6V9Z - chains A and B of the 4 polymer chains in the assembly; structure by electron microscopy, 3.35 A resolution.

# Chain A (and B)
Molecule: ABC-type bacteriocin transporter
From: Hungateiclostridium thermocellum (strain ATCC 27405 / DSM 1237 / JCM 9322 / NBRC 103400 / NCIMB 10682 / NRRL B-4536 / VPI 7372)
Notes: chain B of this document is another copy of the same molecule, construct and numbering; everything in this record applies to it too
Reference sequence: A3DCU1 (A3DCU1_HUNT2); residues 1-727 here = UniProt positions 1-727
Sequence (730 residues; each row starts with the number of its first residue; numbers below 1 keep their minus sign (Ser-2 is residue -2)):
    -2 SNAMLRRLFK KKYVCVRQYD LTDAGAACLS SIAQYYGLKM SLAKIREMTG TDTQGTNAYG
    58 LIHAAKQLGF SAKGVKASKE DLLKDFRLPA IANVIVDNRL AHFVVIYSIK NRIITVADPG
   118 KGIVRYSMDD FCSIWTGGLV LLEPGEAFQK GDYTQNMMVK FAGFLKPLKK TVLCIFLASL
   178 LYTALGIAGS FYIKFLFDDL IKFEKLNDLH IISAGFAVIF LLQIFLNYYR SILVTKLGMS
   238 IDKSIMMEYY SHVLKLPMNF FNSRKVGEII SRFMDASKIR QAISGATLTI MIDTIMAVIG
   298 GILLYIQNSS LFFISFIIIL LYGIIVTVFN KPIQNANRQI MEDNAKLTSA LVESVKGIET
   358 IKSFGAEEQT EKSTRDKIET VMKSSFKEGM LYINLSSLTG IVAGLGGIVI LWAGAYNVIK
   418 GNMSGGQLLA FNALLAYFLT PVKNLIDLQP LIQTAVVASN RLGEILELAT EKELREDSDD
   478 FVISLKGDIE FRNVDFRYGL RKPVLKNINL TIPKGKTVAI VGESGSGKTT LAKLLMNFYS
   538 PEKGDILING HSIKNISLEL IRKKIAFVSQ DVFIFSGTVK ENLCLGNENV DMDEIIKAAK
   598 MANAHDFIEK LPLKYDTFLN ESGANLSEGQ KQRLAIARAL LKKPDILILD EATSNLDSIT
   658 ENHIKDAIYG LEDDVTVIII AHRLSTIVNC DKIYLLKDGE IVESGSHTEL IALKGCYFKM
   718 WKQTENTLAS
Unresolved in the structure: -2 to 7, 723-727
Differences from the reference sequence: expression tag (-2 to 0); engineered mutation Ala21 (Cys in A3DCU1)
What the authors report for this chain:
  - catalytic residues: His99, Asp115
  - contacts within the chain: His99-Asp115 (hydrogen bond)
  - catalytic residues: Gln15 (proposed by the authors, not directly observed)
  - mutagenesis - C21A: abolished catalytic activity with CtA (proposed by the authors, not directly observed)
  - specificity-determining residues: Gly135 (proposed by the authors, not directly observed)
  - conformationally variable residues (domain motion, helix shift, loop rearrangement): Val91 to Ala98, Ser268, Ala342, Ser521, Asp654

# Interface between chain A and chain B
Pairs across the interface (163; chain A residue first):
  Asn95(A) - Leu610(B)
  Arg96(A) - Phe615(B)
  Tyr189(A) - Leu408(B)  hydrophobic
  Tyr189(A) - Trp409(B)
  Ile190(A) - Leu408(B)  hydrophobic
  Leu193(A) - Leu408(B)
  Leu193(A) - Ala412(B)  hydrophobic
  Phe194(A) - Phe194(B)  hydrophobic
  Phe194(A) - Gly422(B)
  Phe194(A) - Leu426(B)  hydrophobic
  Leu197(A) - Ile416(B)
  Ile198(A) - Ala412(B)  hydrophobic
  Ile198(A) - Val415(B)  hydrophobic
  Ile198(A) - Ile416(B)  hydrophobic
  Glu201(A) - Ile416(B)
  Leu203(A) - Tyr413(B)  hydrophobic
  Leu203(A) - Ile416(B)  hydrophobic
  Leu206(A) - Ile416(B)  hydrophobic
  Ser210(A) - Trp409(B)
  Phe213(A) - Ile405(B)
  Phe217(A) - Gly397(B)
  Phe217(A) - Ile398(B)
  Phe217(A) - Gly401(B)
  Phe217(A) - Leu402(B)
  Phe217(A) - Ile405(B)  hydrophobic
  Leu218(A) - Leu402(B)  hydrophobic
  Ile221(A) - Ile398(B)  hydrophobic
  Tyr225(A) - Met387(B)
  Tyr225(A) - Ile390(B)  hydrophobic
  Tyr225(A) - Asn391(B)
  Ser228(A) - Ile390(B)
  Ile229(A) - Met387(B)  hydrophobic
  Thr232(A) - Ile390(B)
  Lys233(A) - Phe383(B)
  Met236(A) - Met379(B)
  Met236(A) - Phe383(B)  hydrophobic
  Lys240(A) - Glu376(B)  salt bridge
  Met243(A) - Met379(B)  hydrophobic
  Met244(A) - Glu368(B)
  Met244(A) - Arg372(B)
  Met244(A) - Ile375(B)  hydrophobic
  Tyr247(A) - Leu348(B)  hydrophobic
  Tyr247(A) - Ser351(B)  hydrogen bond
  Tyr247(A) - Thr367(B)  hydrogen bond
  Tyr247(A) - Glu368(B)
  Tyr247(A) - Thr371(B)  hydrogen bond
  Ser248(A) - Glu368(B)
  Leu251(A) - Lys359(B)
  Leu251(A) - Glu364(B)
  Leu251(A) - Thr367(B)
  Leu253(A) - Lys359(B)  hydrogen bond (backbone-side chain)
  Pro254(A) - Lys359(B)
  Met255(A) - Glu356(B)
  Met255(A) - Lys359(B)
  Phe258(A) - Ile355(B)  hydrophobic
  Val263(A) - Val352(B)  hydrophobic
  Val263(A) - Lys353(B)
  Ile267(A) - Val349(B)  hydrophobic
  Phe270(A) - Leu348(B)  hydrophobic
  Leu348(A) - Tyr247(B)  hydrophobic
  Leu348(A) - Phe270(B)  hydrophobic
  Val349(A) - Ile267(B)  hydrophobic
  Glu350(A) - Phe570(B)
  Glu350(A) - Phe572(B)
  Glu350(A) - Ser573(B)  hydrogen bond
  Ser351(A) - Tyr247(B)  hydrogen bond
  Val352(A) - Val263(B)  hydrophobic
  Lys353(A) - Val263(B)
  Ile355(A) - Phe258(B)  hydrophobic
  Glu356(A) - Met255(B)
  Glu356(A) - Lys530(B)  salt bridge
  Glu356(A) - Phe535(B)
  Thr357(A) - Arg635(B)
  Lys359(A) - Leu251(B)
  Lys359(A) - Leu253(B)  hydrogen bond (side chain-backbone)
  Lys359(A) - Pro254(B)
  Lys359(A) - Met255(B)
  Lys359(A) - Glu468(B)  salt bridge
  Lys359(A) - Phe535(B)
  Lys359(A) - Arg559(B)
  Ser360(A) - Met533(B)
  Ser360(A) - Arg559(B)
  Ser360(A) - Lys639(B)  hydrogen bond (backbone-side chain)
  Phe361(A) - Leu582(B)  hydrophobic
  Phe361(A) - Lys639(B)
  Ala363(A) - Gly583(B)
  Glu364(A) - Leu251(B)
  Gln366(A) - Gly583(B)  hydrogen bond (side chain-backbone)
  Gln366(A) - Asn584(B)
  Gln366(A) - Glu585(B)
  Thr367(A) - Tyr247(B)  hydrogen bond
  Thr367(A) - Leu251(B)
  Glu368(A) - Met244(B)
  Glu368(A) - Tyr247(B)
  Glu368(A) - Ser248(B)
  Thr371(A) - Tyr247(B)  hydrogen bond
  Arg372(A) - Met244(B)
  Ile375(A) - Met244(B)  hydrophobic
  Glu376(A) - Lys240(B)  salt bridge
  Met379(A) - Met236(B)
  Met379(A) - Met243(B)  hydrophobic
  Phe383(A) - Lys233(B)
  Phe383(A) - Met236(B)  hydrophobic
  Met387(A) - Tyr225(B)
  Met387(A) - Ile229(B)  hydrophobic
  Ile390(A) - Tyr225(B)  hydrophobic
  Ile390(A) - Ser228(B)
  Ile390(A) - Thr232(B)
  Asn391(A) - Tyr225(B)
  Gly397(A) - Phe217(B)
  Ile398(A) - Phe217(B)
  Ile398(A) - Ile221(B)  hydrophobic
  Gly401(A) - Phe217(B)
  Leu402(A) - Phe217(B)
  Leu402(A) - Leu218(B)  hydrophobic
  Ile405(A) - Phe213(B)
  Ile405(A) - Phe217(B)  hydrophobic
  Leu408(A) - Tyr189(B)  hydrophobic
  Leu408(A) - Ile190(B)  hydrophobic
  Leu408(A) - Leu193(B)
  Trp409(A) - Tyr189(B)
  Trp409(A) - His207(B)
  Trp409(A) - Ser210(B)
  Ala412(A) - Leu193(B)  hydrophobic
  Ala412(A) - Ile198(B)  hydrophobic
  Tyr413(A) - Leu203(B)  hydrophobic
  Val415(A) - Ile198(B)  hydrophobic
  Ile416(A) - Leu197(B)
  Ile416(A) - Ile198(B)  hydrophobic
  Ile416(A) - Glu201(B)
  Ile416(A) - Leu203(B)  hydrophobic
  Ile416(A) - Leu206(B)  hydrophobic
  Gly422(A) - Phe194(B)
  Leu426(A) - Phe194(B)  hydrophobic
  Glu468(A) - Lys359(B)  salt bridge
  Lys530(A) - Glu356(B)  salt bridge
  Met533(A) - Ser360(B)
  Phe535(A) - Glu356(B)
  Phe535(A) - Lys359(B)
  Arg559(A) - Lys359(B)
  Arg559(A) - Ser360(B)
  Phe570(A) - Glu350(B)
  Phe572(A) - Glu350(B)
  Ser573(A) - Glu350(B)  hydrogen bond
  Leu582(A) - Phe361(B)  hydrophobic
  Gly583(A) - Ala363(B)
  Gly583(A) - Gln366(B)  hydrogen bond (backbone-side chain)
  Asn584(A) - Gln366(B)
  Glu585(A) - Gln366(B)
  Leu610(A) - Asn95(B)
  Phe615(A) - Arg96(B)
  Arg635(A) - Thr357(B)
  Lys639(A) - Ser360(B)  hydrogen bond (side chain-backbone)
  Lys639(A) - Phe361(B)
  Thr650(A) - Asn652(B)
  Ser651(A) - Ser651(B)
  Asn652(A) - Thr650(B)
  Ser655(A) - Gln720(B)
  Arg680(A) - Thr721(B)
  Ser682(A) - Glu722(B)
  Gln720(A) - Ser655(B)
  Thr721(A) - Arg680(B)
  Glu722(A) - Ser682(B)
Also at the interface, not in a pair above, chain A (113 interface residues in all): Lys202, His207, Ala214, Asp239, Ile266, Gly354, Ser394, Lys417, Lys469, Lys560, Ile562, Glu618, His679, Trp718
Also at the interface, not in a pair above, chain B (114 interface residues in all): Lys202, Ala214, Asp239, Ile266, Gly354, Ser394, Lys417, Lys469, Lys560, Ile562, Asp613, Glu618, His679, Trp718

# In short
The interface between chain A and chain B involves 113 residues on one side and 114 on the other; the contacts
include 14 hydrogen bonds and 6 salt bridges. Polar pairs include Lys240(A)-Glu376(B), Glu356(A)-Lys530(B) and
Lys359(A)-Glu468(B). From the paper: catalytic residues His99(A), Asp115(A) and Gln15(A); C21A of chain A
abolishes catalytic activity with CtA.
Chain A and chain B are both ABC-type bacteriocin transporter (Hungateiclostridium thermocellum (strain ATCC
27405 / DSM 1237 / JCM 9322 / NBRC 103400 / NCIMB 10682 / NRRL B-4536 / VPI 7372)); the structure, Cryo-EM
structure of PCAT1 bound to its CtA peptide substrate, was determined by electron microscopy.
